5M2B - chains F and G of the 28 polymer chains in the assembly; structure by X-ray diffraction, 2.70 A resolution.

== Chain F ==
Name: Probable proteasome subunit alpha type-7
Organism: Saccharomyces cerevisiae (strain ATCC 204508 / S288c)
Notes: EC 3.4.25.1
UniProt: P21242 (PSA7_YEAST); residues -3 to 284 here correspond to UniProt positions 1-288 (UniProt number = residue number + 4)
Sequence (288 residues; row label = number of the first residue in the row; numbers below 1 keep their minus sign (Met-3 is residue -3)):
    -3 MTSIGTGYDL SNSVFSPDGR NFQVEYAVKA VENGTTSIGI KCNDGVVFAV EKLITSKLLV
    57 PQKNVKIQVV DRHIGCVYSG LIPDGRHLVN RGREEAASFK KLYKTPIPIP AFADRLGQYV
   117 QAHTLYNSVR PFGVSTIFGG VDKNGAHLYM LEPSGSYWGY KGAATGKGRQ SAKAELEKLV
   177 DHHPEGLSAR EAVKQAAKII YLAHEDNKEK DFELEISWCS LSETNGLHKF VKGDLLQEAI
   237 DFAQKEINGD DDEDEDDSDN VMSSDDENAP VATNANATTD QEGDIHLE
Unresolved in the structure: -3 to 1, 245-284
Swiss-Prot annotation at these positions:
  - modified residue: Thr-2 (N-acetylthreonine)

== Chain G ==
Name: Proteasome subunit alpha type-1
Organism: Saccharomyces cerevisiae (strain ATCC 204508 / S288c)
Notes: EC 3.4.25.1
UniProt: P21243 (PSA1_YEAST); residues -8 to 243 here correspond to UniProt positions 1-252 (UniProt number = residue number + 9)
Sequence (252 residues; each row starts with the number of its first residue; numbers below 1 keep their minus sign (Met-8 is residue -8)):
    -8 MSGAAAASAA GYDRHITIFS PEGRLYQVEY AFKATNQTNI NSLAVRGKDC TVVISQKKVP
    52 DKLLDPTTVS YIFCISRTIG MVVNGPIPDA RNAALRAKAE AAEFRYKYGY DMPCDVLAKR
   112 MANLSQIYTQ RAYMRPLGVI LTFVSVDEEL GPSIYKTDPA GYYVGYKATA TGPKQQEITT
   172 NLENHFKKSK IDHINEESWE KVVEFAITHM IDALGTEFSK NDLEVGVATK DKFFTLSAEN
   232 IEERLVAIAE QD
Unresolved in the structure: -8 to 1, 243
Bound ions: Mg2+: Thr8, Tyr119, Arg122, Met125

== Interface between chain F and chain G ==
Pairs across the interface (62):
  Thr2(F) - His6(G)
  Gly3(F) - His6(G)
  Tyr4(F) - Arg5(G)
  Tyr4(F) - His6(G)
  Tyr4(F) - Tyr21(G)
  Ser9(F) - Arg126(G)
  Val10(F) - His6(G)
  Val10(F) - Gln18(G)
  Phe11(F) - Gln18(G)  hydrogen bond (backbone-side chain)
  Phe11(F) - Tyr21(G)
  Phe11(F) - Ala22(G)  hydrophobic
  Phe11(F) - Ala25(G)  hydrophobic
  Phe11(F) - Arg126(G)
  Phe11(F) - Pro127(G)
  Ser12(F) - Tyr21(G)
  Pro13(F) - Tyr21(G)  hydrophobic
  Pro13(F) - Lys24(G)  hydrogen bond (backbone-side chain)
  Asp14(F) - Lys24(G)
  Gly15(F) - Tyr21(G)
  Gly15(F) - Ala25(G)
  Lys37(F) - Asp56(G)  salt bridge
  Asp110(F) - Arg82(G)
  Gln114(F) - Arg82(G)  hydrogen bond (side chain-backbone)
  Gln114(F) - Asn83(G)
  Gln114(F) - Leu86(G)
  Gln117(F) - Pro79(G)
  Gln117(F) - Asp80(G)
  Gln117(F) - Asn83(G)  hydrogen bond
  Gln117(F) - Arg126(G)
  Thr120(F) - Arg126(G)  hydrogen bond (backbone-side chain)
  Leu121(F) - Tyr124(G)
  Leu121(F) - Arg126(G)
  Leu121(F) - Leu128(G)  hydrophobic
  Tyr122(F) - Tyr124(G)
  Tyr122(F) - Met125(G)  hydrophobic
  Ser150(F) - Pro79(G)
  Gly151(F) - Pro79(G)
  Ser152(F) - Ile78(G)
  Ser152(F) - Pro79(G)
  Tyr153(F) - Arg82(G)  hydrogen bond (backbone-side chain)
  Trp154(F) - Leu55(G)  hydrophobic
  Trp154(F) - Thr59(G)
  Trp154(F) - Val60(G)  hydrophobic
  Trp154(F) - Ser61(G)
  Trp154(F) - Tyr62(G)
  Trp154(F) - Ile78(G)  hydrophobic
  Trp154(F) - Arg82(G)
  Gly155(F) - Leu55(G)
  Gly155(F) - Asp56(G)  hydrogen bond (backbone-backbone)
  Gly155(F) - Thr59(G)  hydrogen bond (backbone-side chain)
  Tyr156(F) - Leu54(G)
  Tyr156(F) - Leu55(G)
  Tyr156(F) - Asp56(G)
  Lys157(F) - Lys53(G)
  Lys157(F) - Leu54(G)  hydrogen bond (backbone-backbone)
  Lys157(F) - Leu55(G)
  Gly158(F) - Leu54(G)
  Leu172(F) - Leu54(G)  hydrophobic
  Glu173(F) - Lys53(G)
  Glu173(F) - Leu54(G)
  Val176(F) - Leu54(G)  hydrophobic
  Asp177(F) - Lys53(G)  salt bridge
Interface residues without a listed pair, chain F (32 interface residues in all): Tyr145, Lys169
Interface residues without a listed pair, chain G (29 interface residues in all): Asp52, Pro57, Gly129

== Overview ==
32 residues of chain F and 29 residues of chain G are in contact; the contacts include 9 hydrogen bonds and 2
salt bridges. Polar pairs include Lys37(F)-Asp56(G), Asp177(F)-Lys53(G) and Phe11(F)-Gln18(G). Thr8(G),
Tyr119(G), Arg122(G) and Met125(G) form the Mg2+ site.
Chain F is Probable proteasome subunit alpha type-7 and chain G is Proteasome subunit alpha type-1, both from
Saccharomyces cerevisiae (strain ATCC 204508 / S288c); the structure, Yeast 20S proteasome with human beta5i
(1-138) and human beta6 (97-111; 118-133) in complex with thiazole ..., was determined by X-ray diffraction.
